1YA6 - chains C and A; structure by X-ray diffraction, 2.40 A resolution.

== Chain C ==
Molecule: 12-nt DNA strand
Sequence (12 nucleotides; row label = number of the first residue in the row):
     2 ATACTAAGAT AG

== Chain A ==
Protein: DNA alpha-glucosyltransferase
Source organism: Enterobacteria phage T4
Notes: EC 2.4.1.26
UniProtKB: P04519 (GSTA_BPT4); residues 1001-1400 here correspond to UniProt positions 1-400 (UniProt number = residue number - 1000)
Amino-acid sequence (403 residues; numbered 998 to 1400; the number before each row is that of its first residue):
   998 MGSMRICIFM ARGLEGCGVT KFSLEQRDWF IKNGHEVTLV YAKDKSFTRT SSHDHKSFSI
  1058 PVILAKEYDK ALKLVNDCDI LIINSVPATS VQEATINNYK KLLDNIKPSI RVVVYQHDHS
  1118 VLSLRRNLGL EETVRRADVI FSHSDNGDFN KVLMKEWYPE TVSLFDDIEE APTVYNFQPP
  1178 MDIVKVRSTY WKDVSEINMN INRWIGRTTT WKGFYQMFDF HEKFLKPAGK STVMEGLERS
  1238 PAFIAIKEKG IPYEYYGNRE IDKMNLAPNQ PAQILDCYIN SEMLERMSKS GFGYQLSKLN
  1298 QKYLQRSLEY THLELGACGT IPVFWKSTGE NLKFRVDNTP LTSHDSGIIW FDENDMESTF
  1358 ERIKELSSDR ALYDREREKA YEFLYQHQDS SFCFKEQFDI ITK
Unresolved in the structure: 998-999, 1148-1168
Construct notes: cloning artifact (998-1000)
Residues lining bound ligands:
  - cobalt hexammine(III) (NCO), molecule 1: Gly-1015, Val-1016, His-1114, Asp-1115, His-1116, His-1140, Arg-1204, Trp-1208, Lys-1209, Leu-1296, Glu-1306
  - cobalt hexammine(III) (NCO), molecule 2: Thr-1086, Ser-1087, Val-1088, Gln-1089, Glu-1090
  - cobalt hexammine(III) (NCO), molecule 3: Arg-1132, Arg-1133, Ala-1134, Asp-1135, Pro-1169
  - UDP (uridine-5'-diphosphate): Gly-1013, Cys-1014, Gly-1015, Lys-1018, Arg-1046, Ser-1049, His-1050, Gly-1203, Arg-1204, Trp-1208, Lys-1209, Gly-1233, Cys-1274, Tyr-1275, Ile-1276, Asn-1277, Met-1280, Glu-1306, Tyr-1307, Thr-1308, Glu-1311

== Chain C / chain A interface ==
Residue-residue contacts (16; chain C residue first):
  DA4(C) / Thr-1207(A)  sugar contact
  DC5(C) / Leu-1119(A)  phosphate contact
  DC5(C) / Thr-1206(A)  sugar contact
  DC5(C) / Thr-1207(A)  hydrogen bond to the phosphate
  DC5(C) / Trp-1208(A)  hydrogen bond to the phosphate
  DT6(C) / Arg-1123(A)  salt bridge to the phosphate
  DT6(C) / Thr-1206(A)  hydrogen bond to the phosphate
  DT6(C) / Thr-1207(A)  base contact
  DT6(C) / Trp-1208(A)  hydrogen bond to the phosphate
  DT6(C) / Ala-1239(A)  base contact
  DA7(C) / Thr-1045(A)  hydrogen bond to the base
  DA7(C) / Glu-1235(A)  base contact
  DA7(C) / Arg-1236(A)  base contact
  DA7(C) / Ser-1237(A)  sugar contact
  DA7(C) / Pro-1238(A)  sugar contact
  DA7(C) / Cys-1274(A)  base contact
Interface residues without a listed pair, chain C (5 interface residues in all): DA8
Interface residues without a listed pair, chain A (13 interface residues in all): Thr-1205

== Summary ==
5 residues of chain C and 13 residues of chain A are in contact; the contacts include 5 hydrogen bonds and 1
salt bridge. Among the polar pairs are DA7(C)/Thr-1045(A), DC5(C)/Thr-1207(A) and DC5(C)/Trp-1208(A). Chain A
binds 3 copies of cobalt hexammine(III) and UDP.
Here chain C is a 12-nt DNA strand and chain A is DNA alpha-glucosyltransferase (Enterobacteria phage T4).
Entry 1YA6 (alpha-glucosyltransferase in complex with UDP and a 13-mer DNA containing a central A:G mismatch)
was determined by X-ray diffraction together with 1XV5, 1Y6F, 1Y6G and 1Y8Z from the same study.
